Entry 5UOQ (X-ray diffraction, 2.61 A resolution); this record covers chains A and B of the 4 polymer chains in the assembly.

Chain A (and B):
Protein: Integrase
Source organism: Human spumaretrovirus
Notes: EC 2.7.7.-; chain B of this document is another copy of the same molecule, construct and numbering; everything in this record applies to it too
UniProt: P14350 (POL_FOAMV); residues 1-392 here correspond to UniProt positions 752-1143 (UniProt number = residue number + 751)
Amino-acid sequence (395 residues; row label = number of the first residue in the row; numbers below 1 keep their minus sign (Gly-2 is residue -2)):
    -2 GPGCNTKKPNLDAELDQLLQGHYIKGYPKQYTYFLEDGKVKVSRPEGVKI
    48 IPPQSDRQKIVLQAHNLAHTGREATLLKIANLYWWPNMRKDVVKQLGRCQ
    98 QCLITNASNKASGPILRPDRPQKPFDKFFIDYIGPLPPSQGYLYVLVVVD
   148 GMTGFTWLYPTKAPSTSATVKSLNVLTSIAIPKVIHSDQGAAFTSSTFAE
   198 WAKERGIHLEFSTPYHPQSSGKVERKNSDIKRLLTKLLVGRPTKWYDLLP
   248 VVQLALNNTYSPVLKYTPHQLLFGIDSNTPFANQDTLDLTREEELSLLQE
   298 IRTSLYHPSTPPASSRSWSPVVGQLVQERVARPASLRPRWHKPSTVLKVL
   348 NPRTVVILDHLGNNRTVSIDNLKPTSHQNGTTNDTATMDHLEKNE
Unresolved in the structure: -2 to 7, 376-392 (chain B: -2 to 115, 300-392)
Sequence notes: expression tag (-2 to 0); engineered mutation Ser217 (Gly968 in P14350), Gly218 (Ser969 in P14350)
Curated features (UniProtKB/Swiss-Prot):
  - binding site (Mg(2+)): Asp123, Asp185
Ion coordination: Zn2+: His62, His66, Cys96, Cys99; Mg2+ site 1: Asp128, Asp185 (together with 8G1); Mg2+ site 2: Asp128, Glu221 (together with 8G1)
Small-molecule neighbours: 8G1 ((3R)-8-[(3-chloro-4-fluorophenyl)methyl]-6-hydroxy-1,5,7-trioxo-1,2',3',5,7,8,9,10-octahydro-2H-spiro[imidazo[5,1-a][2,6]naphthyridine-3,1'-indene]-7'-carbonitrile): Asp128, Asp185, Gln186, Gly187, Tyr212, Pro214, Gln215, Glu221

Interface between chain A and chain B:
Residue-residue contacts - 67 pairs, chain A then chain B:
  Lys120(A) - Ile272(B)
  Pro121(A) - Ile272(B)
  Phe122(A) - Phe270(B)  hydrophobic
  Phe122(A) - Asn275(B)  hydrogen bond (backbone-side chain)
  Phe152(A) - Ile176(B)  hydrophobic
  Trp154(A) - Ile176(B)
  Asn171(A) - Pro247(B)
  Thr174(A) - Leu251(B)
  Ser175(A) - Pro247(B)
  Ser175(A) - Gln250(B)
  Ile176(A) - Phe152(B)
  Ile176(A) - Trp154(B)
  Ile176(A) - Gln250(B)
  Ile176(A) - Phe270(B)  hydrophobic
  Ala177(A) - Leu251(B)  hydrophobic
  Ala177(A) - His266(B)
  Ile178(A) - Leu251(B)  hydrophobic
  Ile178(A) - Asn275(B)  hydrogen bond (backbone-side chain)
  Ile178(A) - Thr276(B)
  Pro179(A) - Asn275(B)
  Lys180(A) - Asn275(B)  hydrogen bond
  Pro247(A) - Ser175(B)
  Gln250(A) - Ser175(B)  hydrogen bond (side chain-backbone)
  Gln250(A) - Ile176(B)
  Leu251(A) - Thr174(B)
  Leu251(A) - Ser175(B)
  His266(A) - Phe122(B)
  His266(A) - Ile176(B)
  Leu269(A) - Phe270(B)  hydrophobic
  Phe270(A) - Phe122(B)  hydrophobic
  Phe270(A) - Leu269(B)
  Phe270(A) - Phe270(B)  hydrophobic
  Ile272(A) - Lys120(B)
  Ile272(A) - Phe122(B)
  Ser274(A) - Phe122(B)
  Ser274(A) - Ala177(B)
  Ser274(A) - Ile178(B)  hydrogen bond (side chain-backbone)
  Asn275(A) - Ile178(B)  hydrogen bond (backbone-backbone)
  Asn275(A) - Pro179(B)  hydrogen bond (side chain-backbone)
  Asn275(A) - Lys180(B)
  Asn275(A) - Arg202(B)
  Asn275(A) - Gly203(B)  hydrogen bond (side chain-backbone)
  Asn275(A) - Ile204(B)
  Thr276(A) - Ile178(B)
  Thr283(A) - Lys120(B)  hydrogen bond (backbone-side chain)
  Leu284(A) - Arg117(B)
  Leu284(A) - Pro118(B)
  Leu284(A) - Lys120(B)
  Leu286(A) - Pro118(B)
  Leu286(A) - Lys120(B)  hydrogen bond (backbone-side chain)
  Thr287(A) - Pro118(B)
  Thr287(A) - Lys120(B)
  Arg288(A) - Lys120(B)
  Arg288(A) - Pro121(B)
  Arg288(A) - Met149(B)
  Arg288(A) - Leu268(B)  hydrogen bond (side chain-backbone)
  Arg288(A) - Leu269(B)  hydrogen bond (side chain-backbone)
  Glu289(A) - Tyr263(B)
  Glu291(A) - Lys120(B)  salt bridge
  Leu292(A) - Gln267(B)
  Leu292(A) - Leu268(B)
  Leu292(A) - Gly271(B)
  Leu295(A) - Phe270(B)
  Gln296(A) - Gly271(B)
  Arg299(A) - Phe270(B)  hydrogen bond (side chain-backbone)
  Arg299(A) - Gly271(B)
  Arg299(A) - Ile272(B)
Other interface residues (no listed pair), chain A (36 interface residues in all): Asp273, Asp285
Other interface residues (no listed pair), chain B (33 interface residues in all): Gln119, Leu261

In short:
Chain A and chain B form an interface of 36 and 33 residues respectively; the contacts include 13 hydrogen
bonds and 1 salt bridge. Polar pairs include Glu291(A)-Lys120(B), Phe122(A)-Asn275(B) and Ile178(A)-Asn275(B).
Chain A binds compound 8G1.
Chain A and chain B are both Integrase (Human spumaretrovirus); the structure, Crystal structure of the
prototype foamy virus intasome with a 2- pyridinone aminal inhibitor (compound 31), was determined by X-ray
diffraction together with 5UOP from the same study.
